8D3M - chains B and I of the 9 polymer chains in the assembly; structure by electron microscopy, 3.41 A resolution.

Chain B:
Name: CRISPR-associated endonuclease Cas1
Organism: Alkalihalobacillus halodurans C-125
Notes: EC 3.1.-.-
UniProtKB: Q9KFX9 (Q9KFX9_ALKHC); numbering as in UniProt (aligned over 1-343)
Amino-acid sequence (343 residues; row label = number of the first residue in the row):
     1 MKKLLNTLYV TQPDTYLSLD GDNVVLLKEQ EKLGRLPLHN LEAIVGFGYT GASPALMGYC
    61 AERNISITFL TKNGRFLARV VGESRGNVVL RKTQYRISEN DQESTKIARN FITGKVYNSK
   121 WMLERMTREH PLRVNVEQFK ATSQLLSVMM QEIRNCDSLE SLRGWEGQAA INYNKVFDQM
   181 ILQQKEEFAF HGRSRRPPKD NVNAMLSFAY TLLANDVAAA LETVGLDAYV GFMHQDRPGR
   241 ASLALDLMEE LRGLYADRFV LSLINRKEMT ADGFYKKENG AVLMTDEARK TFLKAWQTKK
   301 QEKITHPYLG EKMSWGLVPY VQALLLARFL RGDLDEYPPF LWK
Not modelled in the structure: 343
From the paper describing this entry:
  - catalytic residues: Glu166 (proposed by the authors, not directly observed)

Chain I:
Name: CRISPR-associated exonuclease Cas4
Organism: Alkalihalobacillus halodurans C-125
Notes: EC 3.1.12.1
UniProtKB: A0A4Y7WTW2 (A0A4Y7WTW2_ALKHA); residue numbers follow UniProt; this construct covers 3-219
Amino-acid sequence (218 residues; numbered 2 to 219; the number before each row is that of its first residue):
     2 ASNEEDRYLM LSGLQHFQFC KRQWALIHIE QQWEENVRTI EGQHLHKKAD QPFMKEKRGS
    62 KLTVRAMPIQ SKNLQISGIC DVVEFVQDSE GIELSGVSGS YKAFPVEYKR GKPKKGDEDI
   122 VQLVAQAMCL EEMLVCRIDK GYLFYNEIKH RVEVPITDAL RDKVVQMAKE MHHYYENRHT
   182 PKVKTGPFCN NCSLQSICLP KLMNKRSVKR YIEGRLSE
Differences from the reference sequence: expression tag (2); conflict Met11 (Leu in A0A4Y7WTW2), Ser101 (Cys in A0A4Y7WTW2)
Bound ions: 4Fe-4S cluster Fe: Cys21, Cys190, Cys193, Cys199; Mn2+: Asp82, Tyr109 (shared with 1 residue of chain H)
Residues lining bound ligands: 4Fe-4S cluster (SF4): Phe20, Cys21, Arg23, Gln24, Val184, Phe189, Cys190, Cys193, Leu195, Cys199, Pro201
From the paper describing this entry:
  - mutagenesis - Q44A, S194A: decreased catalytic activity
  - mutagenesis - Q16A, Q24A: abolished catalytic activity
  - specificity-determining residues: Gln16, Gln24
  - mutagenesis - K206A/R207A/K210A/R211A: unchanged catalytic activity on HSI substrate

Interface between chain B and chain I:
Pairs across the interface - 30 pairs, chain B then chain I:
  Met1(B) - Ser197(I)
  Gly86(B) - Gln32(I)
  Asn87(B) - Glu31(I)
  Val89(B) - Ile30(I)
  Asn110(B) - Ile213(I)
  Tyr117(B) - Arg216(I)
  Met150(B) - Leu217(I)  hydrophobic
  Arg154(B) - Lys210(I)
  Arg154(B) - Ile213(I)
  Tyr308(B) - Arg207(I)
  Tyr308(B) - Tyr212(I)  hydrophobic
  Leu309(B) - Lys202(I)
  Leu309(B) - Lys206(I)
  Leu324(B) - Ser197(I)
  Leu324(B) - Leu200(I)  hydrophobic
  Arg328(B) - Arg23(I)
  Arg328(B) - Ile198(I)  hydrogen bond (side chain-backbone)
  Arg328(B) - Cys199(I)
  Arg331(B) - Glu31(I)  salt bridge
  Arg331(B) - Arg179(I)  hydrogen bond (side chain-backbone)
  Arg331(B) - Thr181(I)
  Asp333(B) - Arg23(I)  salt bridge
  Asp333(B) - Lys183(I)
  Asp333(B) - Leu203(I)
  Leu334(B) - Leu203(I)  hydrophobic
  Asp335(B) - Ser208(I)  hydrogen bond
  Asp335(B) - Val209(I)
  Glu336(B) - Val209(I)
  Glu336(B) - Lys210(I)  salt bridge
  Glu336(B) - Ile213(I)
Other interface residues (no listed pair), chain B (22 interface residues in all): Leu90, Gln151, Pro307, Leu325, Pro338
Other interface residues (no listed pair), chain I (24 interface residues in all): Leu27, Met204

In short:
22 residues of chain B face 24 of chain I across their interface; the contacts include 3 hydrogen bonds and 3
salt bridges. Polar contacts include Arg331(B)-Glu31(I), Asp333(B)-Arg23(I) and Glu336(B)-Lys210(I). From the
paper: the catalytic residue Glu166(B); Q44A and S194A of chain I reduce catalytic activity; 5 substitutions
were tested in all.
Chain B is CRISPR-associated endonuclease Cas1 and chain I is CRISPR-associated exonuclease Cas4, both from
Alkalihalobacillus halodurans C-125; the structure, Type I-C Cas4-Cas1-Cas2 complex bound to a PAM/Processed
prespacer, was determined by electron microscopy, deposited together with 8D3L, 8D3P and 8D3Q.
